PDB entry 8VUH | electron microscopy, 4.42 A resolution (low resolution: residue-level contacts below are approximate; hydrogen-bond / salt-bridge calls are withheld) | chains C and I of the 8 polymer chains in the assembly

== Chain C ==
Protein: Glutamate receptor ionotropic, NMDA 1
From: Homo sapiens
UniProtKB: Q05586 (NMDZ1_HUMAN); the construct lacks a stretch of the UniProt sequence, so the offset changes along the chain: 26-582 = UniProt 26-582; 583-779 = UniProt 602-798; 780-813 = UniProt 808-841
Chain sequence (816 residues; numbered 26 to 813 plus 28 insertion-coded residues; the number before each row is that of its first residue; a row labelled like 582A-582S holds insertion residues (582A, then the next letters in order)):
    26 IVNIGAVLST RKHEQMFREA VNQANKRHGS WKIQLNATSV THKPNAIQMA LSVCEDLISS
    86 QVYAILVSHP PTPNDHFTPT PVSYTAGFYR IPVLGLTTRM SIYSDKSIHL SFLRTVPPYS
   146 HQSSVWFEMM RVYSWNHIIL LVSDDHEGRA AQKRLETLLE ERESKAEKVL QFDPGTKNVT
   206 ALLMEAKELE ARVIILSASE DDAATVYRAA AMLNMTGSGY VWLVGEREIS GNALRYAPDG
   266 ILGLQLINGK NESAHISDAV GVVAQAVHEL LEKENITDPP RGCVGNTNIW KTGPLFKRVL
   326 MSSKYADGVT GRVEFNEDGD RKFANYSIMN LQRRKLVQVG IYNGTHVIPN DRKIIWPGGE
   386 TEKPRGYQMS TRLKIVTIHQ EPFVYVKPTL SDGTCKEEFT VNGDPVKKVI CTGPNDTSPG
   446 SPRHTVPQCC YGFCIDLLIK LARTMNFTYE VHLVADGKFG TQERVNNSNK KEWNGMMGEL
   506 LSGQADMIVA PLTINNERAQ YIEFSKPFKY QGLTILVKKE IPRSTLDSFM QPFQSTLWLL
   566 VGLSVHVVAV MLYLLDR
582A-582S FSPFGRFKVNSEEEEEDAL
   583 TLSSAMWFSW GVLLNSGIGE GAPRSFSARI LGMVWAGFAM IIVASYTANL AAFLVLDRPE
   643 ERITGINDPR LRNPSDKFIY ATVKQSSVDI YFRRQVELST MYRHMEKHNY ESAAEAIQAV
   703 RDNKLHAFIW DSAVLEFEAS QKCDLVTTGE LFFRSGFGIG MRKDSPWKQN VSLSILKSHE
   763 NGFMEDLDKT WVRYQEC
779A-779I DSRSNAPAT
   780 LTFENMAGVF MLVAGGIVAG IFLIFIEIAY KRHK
Unresolved in the structure: 582A-582S, 779A-779I
Sequence notes: conflict Arg358 (Asn in Q05586)
Cystine bridges: Cys79-Cys308, Cys420-Cys454, Cys436-Cys455, Cys725-Cys779

== Chain I ==
Protein: 003-102 Heavy
From: Homo sapiens
Chain sequence (117 residues; row label = number of the first residue in the row):
   231 LQLQESGPGL VKPSQTLSLT CTVSGGSISS SNWWSWVRQP PGKGLEWIGE IYHSGNTNYN
   291 PSLKSRVTVS VDKSKNQFSL KLTSVTAADT AVYYCARDVS GGVNWFDPWG QGTLVTV
Cystine bridges: Cys251-Cys325

== Chain C / chain I interface ==
Residue-residue contacts (13; chain C residue first):
  Gln357(C) with Trp263(I); Asn286(I)
  Arg358(C) with Trp263(I); Asp328(I); Val329(I); Ser330(I); Val333(I); Asn334(I)
  Arg359(C) with Gly332(I)
  Arg377(C) with Asn286(I)
  Lys378(C) with Asn286(I)
  Gly384(C) with Tyr282(I)
  Thr386(C) with Ser284(I)
Interface residues without a listed pair, chain C (10 interface residues in all): Lys360, Val362, Ile380
Interface residues without a listed pair, chain I (12 interface residues in all): Ser261, Asn288

== Summary ==
10 residues of chain C face 12 of chain I across their interface.
Chain C is Glutamate receptor ionotropic, NMDA 1 and chain I is 003-102 Heavy, both from Homo sapiens; the
structure, Human GluN1-2A IgG 003-102 splayed conformation, was determined by electron microscopy (same
publication as 8VUJ, 8VUL, 8VUN, 8VUQ, 8VUR, 8VUT, 8VUY and 8VVH).
